PDB entry 4MZQ | X-ray diffraction, 1.59 A resolution | chains D and E of the 6 polymer chains in the assembly

[Chain D (and E)]
Name: beta-Alanyl-CoA:Ammonia Lyase
From: Clostridium propionicum
Notes: chain E of this document is another copy of the same molecule, construct and numbering; everything in this record applies to it too
UniProt: Q6KC22 (Q6KC22_CLOPR); numbering as in UniProt (aligned over 1-144)
Amino-acid sequence (144 residues; numbered 1 to 144; the number before each row is that of its first residue):
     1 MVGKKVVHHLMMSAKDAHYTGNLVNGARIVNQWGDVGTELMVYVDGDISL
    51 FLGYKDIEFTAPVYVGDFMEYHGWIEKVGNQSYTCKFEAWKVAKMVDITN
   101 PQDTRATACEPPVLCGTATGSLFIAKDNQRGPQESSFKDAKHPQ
Disordered / not traced: 144
Residues lining bound ligands:
  - propionyl Coenzyme A (1VU), molecule 1: Tyr19, Leu23, Val24, Asn25, Gly26, Glu58, Phe59, Thr60, Ala61, Pro62, Val63
  - propionyl Coenzyme A (1VU), molecule 2: Ser49, Leu50, Phe51, Leu52, Gly79, Asn80, Gln81, Ser82, Ser121, Phe123

[Chain D / chain E interface]
Pairs across the interface (16):
  Met11(D) - His18(E)
  Met11(D) - Tyr19(E)  hydrophobic
  Ser13(D) - His18(E)
  Ala14(D) - Ala17(E)
  Ala14(D) - His18(E)  hydrogen bond (backbone-backbone)
  Lys15(D) - Lys15(E)
  Lys15(D) - Asp16(E)
  Lys15(D) - Ala17(E)  hydrogen bond (side chain-backbone)
  Lys15(D) - His18(E)  hydrogen bond
  Val65(D) - Thr20(E)
  Met95(D) - Thr20(E)
  Ile98(D) - Thr20(E)
  Pro101(D) - Thr20(E)
  Pro101(D) - Gly21(E)  hydrogen bond (backbone-backbone)
  Gln102(D) - Gly21(E)
  Gln102(D) - Thr99(E)
Interface residues without a listed pair, chain D (10 interface residues in all): Asp103
Interface residues without a listed pair, chain E (9 interface residues in all): Asn25

[Summary]
Chain D and chain E form an interface of 10 and 9 residues respectively; the contacts include 4 hydrogen
bonds. Polar contacts include Lys15(D)-Ala17(E), Lys15(D)-His18(E) and Ala14(D)-His18(E). Chain D binds
propionyl Coenzyme A.
Chain D and chain E are both beta-Alanyl-CoA:Ammonia Lyase (Clostridium propionicum); the structure,
beta-Alanyl-CoA:Ammonia Lyase from Clostridium propionicum in complex with propionyl-CoA, was determined by
X-ray diffraction, deposited together with 4MTU.
